PDB entry 1E6P | X-ray diffraction, 1.70 A resolution | chains A and B

Chain A (and B):
Molecule: Chitinase B
Organism: Serratia marcescens
Notes: chain B of this document is another copy of the same molecule, construct and numbering; everything in this record applies to it too
UniProtKB: Q54276 (Q54276); residues 1-499 here = UniProt positions 1-499
Chain sequence (499 residues; row label = number of the first residue in the row):
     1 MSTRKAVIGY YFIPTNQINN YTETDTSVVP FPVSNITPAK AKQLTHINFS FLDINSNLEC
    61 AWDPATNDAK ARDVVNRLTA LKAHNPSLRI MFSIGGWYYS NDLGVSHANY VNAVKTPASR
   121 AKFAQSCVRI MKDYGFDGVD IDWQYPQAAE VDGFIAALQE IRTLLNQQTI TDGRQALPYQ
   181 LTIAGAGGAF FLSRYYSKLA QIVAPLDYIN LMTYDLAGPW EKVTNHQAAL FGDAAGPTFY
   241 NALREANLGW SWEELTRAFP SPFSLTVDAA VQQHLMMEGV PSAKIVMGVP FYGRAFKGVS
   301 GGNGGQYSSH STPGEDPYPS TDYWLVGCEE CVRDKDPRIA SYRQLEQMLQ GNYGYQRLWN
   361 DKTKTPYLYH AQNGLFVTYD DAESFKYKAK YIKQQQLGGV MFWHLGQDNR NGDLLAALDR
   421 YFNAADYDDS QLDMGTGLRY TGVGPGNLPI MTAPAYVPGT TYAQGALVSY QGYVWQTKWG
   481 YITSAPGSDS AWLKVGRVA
Disordered / not traced: 1 (chain B: 1-2)
Disulfide bonds: Cys328-Cys331
Differences from the reference sequence: engineered mutation Gln144 (Glu in Q54276)
From the paper describing this entry:
  - mutagenesis - Y10F, S93A, E144Q (4,000-fold): decreased catalytic activity
  - contacts within the chain: Asp140-Asp142 (hydrogen bond)
  - catalytic residues: Asp140 (proposed by the authors, not directly observed)

Interface between chain A and chain B:
Contacting residue pairs - 50 pairs, chain A then chain B:
  Asp102(A) - Thr483(B)  hydrogen bond
  Asp102(A) - Ser484(B)
  Leu103(A) - Gly459(B)
  Leu103(A) - Thr461(B)
  Leu103(A) - Thr483(B)
  Gln147(A) - Ser484(B)
  Ala148(A) - Ser488(B)
  Phe190(A) - Trp479(B)
  Ser193(A) - Trp479(B)
  Ser193(A) - Ser490(B)  hydrogen bond
  Arg194(A) - Thr483(B)
  Trp220(A) - Tyr481(B)  hydrogen bond (backbone-side chain)
  Tyr240(A) - Glu253(B)  hydrogen bond
  Tyr240(A) - Trp479(B)  hydrophobic
  Ala242(A) - Trp479(B)  hydrophobic
  Arg244(A) - Trp252(B)  hydrogen bond (backbone-backbone)
  Arg244(A) - Glu253(B)  salt bridge
  Glu245(A) - Ser251(B)  hydrogen bond
  Glu245(A) - Trp252(B)  hydrogen bond (side chain-backbone)
  Glu245(A) - Glu253(B)  hydrogen bond (side chain-backbone)
  Glu245(A) - Lys478(B)  salt bridge
  Glu245(A) - Ser490(B)
  Asn247(A) - Ser488(B)  hydrogen bond (side chain-backbone)
  Ser251(A) - Glu245(B)  hydrogen bond
  Trp252(A) - Arg244(B)  hydrogen bond (backbone-backbone)
  Trp252(A) - Glu245(B)  hydrogen bond (backbone-side chain)
  Trp252(A) - Trp252(B)
  Trp252(A) - Leu255(B)
  Trp252(A) - Thr256(B)  hydrogen bond
  Glu253(A) - Tyr240(B)  hydrogen bond
  Glu253(A) - Arg244(B)  salt bridge
  Glu253(A) - Glu245(B)  hydrogen bond (backbone-side chain)
  Leu255(A) - Trp252(B)
  Thr256(A) - Trp252(B)  hydrogen bond
  Gly459(A) - Leu103(B)
  Thr461(A) - Leu103(B)
  Lys478(A) - Tyr240(B)
  Lys478(A) - Glu245(B)  salt bridge
  Trp479(A) - Phe190(B)  hydrophobic
  Trp479(A) - Tyr240(B)  hydrophobic
  Trp479(A) - Ala242(B)  hydrophobic
  Tyr481(A) - Trp220(B)  hydrogen bond (side chain-backbone)
  Thr483(A) - Asp102(B)  hydrogen bond
  Thr483(A) - Leu103(B)
  Thr483(A) - Arg194(B)
  Ser484(A) - Gln147(B)  hydrogen bond
  Ser488(A) - Gln147(B)
  Ser488(A) - Ala148(B)
  Asp489(A) - Gln147(B)
  Ser490(A) - Glu245(B)
Interface residues without a listed pair, chain A (31 interface residues in all): Ala246, Gly249, Trp250
Interface residues without a listed pair, chain B (30 interface residues in all): Ser193, Gly249, Trp250, Ala485, Asp489

In short:
31 residues of chain A face 30 of chain B across their interface; the contacts include 19 hydrogen bonds and 4
salt bridges. Polar pairs include Arg244(A)-Glu253(B), Glu245(A)-Lys478(B) and Asp102(A)-Thr483(B). From the
paper: the catalytic residue Asp140(A); Y10F, S93A and E144Q of chain A reduce catalytic activity.
Chain A and chain B are both Chitinase B (Serratia marcescens); the structure, Chitinase B from Serratia
marcescens inactive mutant E144Q, was determined by X-ray diffraction (same publication as 1E6N, 1E6R and
1E6Z).
